PDB entry 5EZQ | X-ray diffraction, 1.66 A resolution | chain A

[Chain A]
Protein: Non-structural Protein 2 Cysteine Protease
Source organism: Venezuelan equine encephalitis virus (strain Trinidad donkey)
Notes: EC 3.4.22.-
UniProtKB: P27282 (POLN_EEVVT); aligned to UniProt positions 992-1327 over residues 457-792 (the alignment contains insertions or deletions, so no single offset holds)
Sequence (339 residues; each row starts with the number of its first residue):
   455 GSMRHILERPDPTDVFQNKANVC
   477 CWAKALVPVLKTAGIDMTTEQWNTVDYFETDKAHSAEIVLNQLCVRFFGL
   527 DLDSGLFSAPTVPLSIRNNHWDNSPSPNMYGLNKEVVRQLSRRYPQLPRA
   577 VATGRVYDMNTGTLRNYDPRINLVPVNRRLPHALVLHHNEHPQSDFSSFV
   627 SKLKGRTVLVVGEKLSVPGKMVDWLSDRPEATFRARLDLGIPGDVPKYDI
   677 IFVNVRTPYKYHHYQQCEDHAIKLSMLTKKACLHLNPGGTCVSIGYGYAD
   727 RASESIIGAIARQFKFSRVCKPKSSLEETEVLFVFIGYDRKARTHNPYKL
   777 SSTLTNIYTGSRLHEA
Not modelled in the structure: 455-467, 788-792
Construct notes: expression tag (455-456)
Modified / non-standard residues: Cys477 (s-hydroxycysteine; CSO)

[In short]
Chain A is Non-structural Protein 2 Cysteine Protease (Venezuelan equine encephalitis virus (strain Trinidad
donkey)); the structure, Venezuelan Equine Encephalitis Virus (VEEV) Nonstructural protein 2 (nsP2) Cysteine
Protease, was determined by X-ray diffraction, deposited together with 5EZS.
